PDB entry 8DA3 | X-ray diffraction, 1.06 A resolution | chains A and B

Chain A:
Molecule: Immunoglobulin G-binding protein A
Organism: Staphylococcus aureus
UniProtKB: P38507 (SPA_STAAU); residues 2-58 here correspond to UniProt positions 213-269 (UniProt number = residue number + 211)
Sequence (67 residues; each row starts with the number of its first residue; numbering starts at 0):
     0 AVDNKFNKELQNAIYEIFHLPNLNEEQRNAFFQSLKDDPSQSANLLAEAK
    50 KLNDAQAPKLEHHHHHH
Disordered / not traced: 59-66
Construct notes: expression tag (0-1, 59-66); engineered mutation L9 (Gln220 in P38507), I13 (Phe224 in P38507), F17 (Leu228 in P38507), A29 (Gly240 in P38507), F31 (Ile242 in P38507)
Modified residues: K4, K7, K35, K49, K58 (N-dimethyl-lysine; MLY)
Reported in the primary citation:
  - conformationally variable residues: Q10

Chain B:
Molecule: Affibody LL1.FILF
Organism: synthetic construct
Notes: antibody fragment or engineered binder
Sequence (67 residues; row label = number of the first residue in the row; numbering starts at 0):
     0 AVDNKFNKEFSVAGREIITLPNLNDPQKKAFLFSLWDDPSQSANLLAEAK
    50 KLNDAQAPKLEHHHHHH
Disordered / not traced: 0-3, 58-66
Modified residues: K27, K28, K49, K50 (N-dimethyl-lysine; MLY)
Ligand contacts: malonate ion (MLI): N21, N23, Q26, Q55
Reported in the primary citation:
  - conformationally variable residues (side-chain flip): W35

How chain A and chain B interact:
Residue-residue contacts (33; chain A residue first):
  N3(A) - F32(B)
  N3(A) - W35(B)
  K4(A) - F32(B)
  L9(A) - W35(B)  hydrophobic
  Q10(A) - K28(B)
  Q10(A) - F32(B)
  N11(A) - K28(B)
  I13(A) - L31(B)  hydrophobic
  I13(A) - W35(B)  hydrophobic
  Y14(A) - D24(B)  hydrogen bond
  Y14(A) - K27(B)
  Y14(A) - K28(B)
  Y14(A) - L31(B)  hydrophobic
  F17(A) - S10(B)
  F17(A) - G13(B)
  F17(A) - R14(B)
  F17(A) - I17(B)  hydrophobic
  F17(A) - L31(B)  hydrophobic
  E24(A) - K7(B)
  E24(A) - S10(B)  hydrogen bond
  R27(A) - R14(B)
  N28(A) - F5(B)  hydrogen bond (side chain-backbone)
  N28(A) - N6(B)  hydrogen bond (side chain-backbone)
  N28(A) - F9(B)
  N28(A) - S10(B)
  F31(A) - F5(B)
  F31(A) - F9(B)  hydrophobic
  F31(A) - W35(B)  hydrogen bond (backbone-side chain)
  Q32(A) - F5(B)
  L34(A) - W35(B)
  K35(A) - F5(B)
  K35(A) - W35(B)
  K35(A) - D36(B)
Other interface residues (no listed pair), chain A (17 interface residues in all): K7, H18
Other interface residues (no listed pair), chain B (16 interface residues in all): K4
The authors on this interface:
  - interface residues, chain A: Q10(A)
  - interface residues, chain B: W35(B)

Summary:
The interface between chain A and chain B involves 17 residues on one side and 16 on the other; the contacts
include 5 hydrogen bonds. Among the polar pairs are Y14(A)-D24(B), E24(A)-S10(B) and N28(A)-F5(B). Chain B
binds malonate ion. From the paper: interface residues Q10(A) and W35(B); conformational variability at Q10(A)
and W35(B).
Chain A is Immunoglobulin G-binding protein A (Staphylococcus aureus) and chain B is Affibody LL1.FILF
(synthetic construct); the structure, Coevolved affibody-Z domain pair LL1.c1, was determined by X-ray
diffraction (same publication as 8DA4, 8DA5, 8DA6, 8DA7, 8DA8, 8DA9 and 3 further entries).
